1Z0S - chains C and D of the 4 polymer chains in the assembly; structure by X-ray diffraction, 1.70 A resolution.

== Chain C (and D) ==
Protein: Probable inorganic polyphosphate/ATP-NAD kinase
From: Archaeoglobus fulgidus
Notes: EC 2.7.1.23; chain D of this document is another copy of the same molecule, construct and numbering; everything in this record applies to it too
UniProtKB: O30297 (PPNK_ARCFU); residue numbers follow UniProt; this construct covers 1-249
Amino-acid sequence (278 residues; row label = number of the first residue in the row; numbers below 1 keep their minus sign (Met-28 is residue -28)):
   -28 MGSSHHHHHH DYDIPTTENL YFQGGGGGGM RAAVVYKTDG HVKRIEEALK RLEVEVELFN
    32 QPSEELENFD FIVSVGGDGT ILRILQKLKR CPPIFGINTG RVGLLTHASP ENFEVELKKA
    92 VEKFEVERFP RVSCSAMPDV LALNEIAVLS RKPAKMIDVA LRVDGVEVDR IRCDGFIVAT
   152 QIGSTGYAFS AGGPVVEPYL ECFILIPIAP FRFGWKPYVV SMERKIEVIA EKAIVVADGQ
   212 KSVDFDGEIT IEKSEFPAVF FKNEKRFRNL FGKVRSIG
Unresolved in the structure: -28 to 0
Differences from the reference sequence: cloning artifact (-28 to 0)
Swiss-Prot annotation at these positions:
  - active site: Asp49 (Proton acceptor)
  - binding site (NAD(+)): Asp49, Gly50, Arg54, Asn115, Glu116, Lys126, Arg143, Asp145, Ile153, Thr156 to Ser161, Ala180, Gln211
Residues lining bound ligands:
  - ATP (adenosine-5'-triphosphate), molecule 1: Gly50, Leu53, Arg54, Asn115, Glu116, Gly157, Tyr158, Ser161, Asp209, Gly210, Gln211
  - ATP, molecule 2: Ala125, Lys126, Met127, Arg143, Asp145, Ala180, Phe182
  - pyrophosphate (POP): Lys8, Gly47, Gly48, Asp49, Gly50, Thr51, Arg54, Gly71, Arg72
What the authors report for this chain:
  - binding site for ATP: Arg54, Glu116, Met127, Asp145, Tyr158, Ser161, Ala180
  - binding site for pyrophosphate: Gly48, Gly50, Thr51, Arg54

== Interface between chain C and chain D ==
Contacting residue pairs (49):
  Val134(C) with Phe238(D), hydrophobic
  Val137(C) with Arg239(D)
  Val139(C) with Phe242(D), hydrophobic; Arg246(D), hydrogen bond (backbone-side chain)
  Asp140(C) with Arg246(D), salt bridge
  Phe160(C) with Lys187(D), hydrogen bond (backbone-side chain)
  Gly163(C) with Lys187(D)
  Gly164(C) with Lys187(D), hydrogen bond (backbone-side chain)
  Pro165(C) with Pro165(D), hydrophobic; Pro188(D); Val190(D), hydrophobic
  Val166(C) with Lys187(D); Pro188(D), hydrogen bond (backbone-backbone); Tyr189(D); Val190(D), hydrogen bond (backbone-backbone)
  Val167(C) with Val190(D)
  Glu168(C) with Val190(D), hydrogen bond (backbone-backbone); Val191(D); Ser192(D), hydrogen bond (side chain-backbone); Arg195(D), salt bridge
  Tyr170(C) with Arg195(D)
  Leu171(C) with Glu172(D); Cys173(D), hydrophobic; Val190(D), hydrophobic
  Glu172(C) with Leu171(D)
  Cys173(C) with Leu171(D), hydrophobic
  Lys187(C) with Phe160(D), hydrogen bond (side chain-backbone); Gly163(D); Gly164(D), hydrogen bond (side chain-backbone); Val166(D)
  Pro188(C) with Pro165(D); Val166(D), hydrogen bond (backbone-backbone)
  Tyr189(C) with Val166(D); Phe242(D), hydrophobic
  Val190(C) with Val166(D), hydrogen bond (backbone-backbone); Val167(D); Glu168(D), hydrogen bond (backbone-backbone); Leu171(D), hydrophobic
  Val191(C) with Glu168(D)
  Ser192(C) with Glu168(D), hydrogen bond (backbone-side chain)
  Arg195(C) with Glu168(D), salt bridge; Tyr170(D); Phe238(D)
  Phe238(C) with Val134(D), hydrophobic; Arg195(D)
  Phe242(C) with Val139(D); Tyr189(D), hydrophobic
  Arg246(C) with Val139(D), hydrogen bond (side chain-backbone); Asp140(D), salt bridge
Interface residues without a listed pair, chain C (26 interface residues in all): Arg239
Interface residues without a listed pair, chain D (27 interface residues in all): Val137, Arg183

== In short ==
The interface between chain C and chain D involves 26 residues on one side and 27 on the other; the contacts
include 14 hydrogen bonds and 4 salt bridges. Polar pairs include Asp140(C)-Arg246(D), Glu168(C)-Arg195(D) and
Val139(C)-Arg246(D). From the paper: a binding site for ATP at Arg54(C), Glu116(C) and Met127(C) among others;
a binding site for pyrophosphate at Gly48(C), Gly50(C) and Thr51(C) among others.
Chain C and chain D are both Probable inorganic polyphosphate/ATP-NAD kinase (Archaeoglobus fulgidus); the
structure, Crystal structure of an NAD kinase from Archaeoglobus fulgidus in complex with ATP, was determined
by X-ray diffraction (same publication as 1Z0Z, 1Z0U and 1SUW).
